Entry 1HWL (X-ray diffraction, 2.10 A resolution); this record covers chains B and C of the 4 polymer chains in the assembly.

[Chain B (and C)]
Name: Hmg-CoA reductase
From: Homo sapiens
Notes: EC 1.1.1.34; fragment: catalytic portion; chain C of this document is another copy of the same molecule, construct and numbering; everything in this record applies to it too
UniProt: P04035 (HMDH_HUMAN); numbering as in UniProt (aligned over 426-888)
Amino-acid sequence (467 residues; each row starts with the number of its first residue):
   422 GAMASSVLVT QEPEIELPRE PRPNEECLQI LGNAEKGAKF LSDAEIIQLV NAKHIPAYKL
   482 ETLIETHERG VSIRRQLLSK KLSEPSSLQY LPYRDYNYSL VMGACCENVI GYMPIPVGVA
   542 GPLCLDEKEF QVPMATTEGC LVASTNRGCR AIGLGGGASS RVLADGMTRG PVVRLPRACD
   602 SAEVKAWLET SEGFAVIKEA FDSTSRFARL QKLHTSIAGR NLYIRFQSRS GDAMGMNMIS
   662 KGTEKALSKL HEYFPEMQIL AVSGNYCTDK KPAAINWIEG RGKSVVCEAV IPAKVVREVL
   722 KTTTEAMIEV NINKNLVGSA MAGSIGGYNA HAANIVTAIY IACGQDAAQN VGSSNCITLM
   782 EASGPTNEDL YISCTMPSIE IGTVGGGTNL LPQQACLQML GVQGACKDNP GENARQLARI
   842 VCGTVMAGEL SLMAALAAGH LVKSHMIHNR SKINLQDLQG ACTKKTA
Not modelled in the structure: 422-462, 861-888
Sequence notes: insertion (422-425); engineered mutation Ile485 (Met in P04035)
Small-molecule neighbours:
  - ADP (adenosine-5'-diphosphate), molecule 1: Tyr479, Lys480, Glu528, Asn529
  - ADP, molecule 2: Ala564, Asn567, Arg568, Arg571, Lys722
  - rosuvastatin (FBI; 7-[4-(4-fluoro-phenyl)-6-isopropyl-2-(methanesulfonyl-methyl-amino)-pyrimidin-5-yl] -3,5-dihydroxy-heptanoic acid), molecule 1: Glu559, Gly560, Cys561, Leu562, Ser565, Arg568, Lys735, Ala751, His752, Asn755, Ser852, Leu853, Ala856, Leu857
  - rosuvastatin (FBI), molecule 2: Arg590, Met657, Ser661, Val683, Ser684, Asn686, Cys688, Asp690, Lys691, Lys692

[Interface between chain B and chain C]
Contacting residue pairs (50; chain B residue first):
  Ser580(B) with Cys600(C)
  Arg582(B) with Cys600(C); Ala603(C)
  Leu584(B) with Ala603(C), hydrophobic; Ile638(C), hydrophobic
  Arg595(B) with Glu782(C), salt bridge
  Arg598(B) with Glu709(C); Val711(C)
  Ala599(B) with Val707(C), hydrophobic; Glu709(C), hydrogen bond (backbone-side chain); Tyr792(C)
  Cys600(B) with Ser580(C); Arg582(C); Glu709(C), hydrogen bond (backbone-side chain)
  Ala603(B) with Leu584(C), hydrophobic
  Lys633(B) with Lys633(C)
  His635(B) with Ile699(C), hydrogen bond (side chain-backbone); Glu700(C), salt bridge
  Ile638(B) with Leu584(C), hydrophobic; Thr796(C)
  Ala639(B) with Leu780(C); Thr796(C)
  Gly640(B) with Val707(C); Ser794(C); Thr796(C), hydrogen bond (backbone-side chain)
  Arg641(B) with Glu782(C), salt bridge; Tyr792(C)
  Ala695(B) with Ala695(C), hydrophobic; Ile699(C), hydrophobic
  Ile696(B) with Ile699(C)
  Ile699(B) with His635(C), hydrogen bond (backbone-side chain); Ala695(C), hydrophobic; Ile696(C)
  Glu700(B) with His635(C), salt bridge; Glu700(C)
  Val707(B) with Ala599(C), hydrophobic; Gly640(C)
  Glu709(B) with Arg598(C); Ala599(C), hydrogen bond (side chain-backbone); Cys600(C), hydrogen bond (side chain-backbone)
  Val711(B) with Arg598(C)
  Leu780(B) with Ala639(C)
  Glu782(B) with Arg595(C), salt bridge; Arg641(C), salt bridge
  Tyr792(B) with Ala599(C); Arg641(C)
  Ser794(B) with Gly640(C)
  Thr796(B) with Ile638(C); Ala639(C); Gly640(C), hydrogen bond (side chain-backbone)
Interface residues without a listed pair, chain B (28 interface residues in all): Lys606, Tyr687
Interface residues without a listed pair, chain C (28 interface residues in all): Lys606, Tyr687

[Overview]
Chain B and chain C each contribute 28 residues to their interface, with 8 hydrogen bonds and 6 salt bridges.
Polar pairs include Arg595(B)-Glu782(C), His635(B)-Glu700(C) and Arg641(B)-Glu782(C). Ligands of chain B: ADP
and rosuvastatin.
Chain B and chain C are both Hmg-CoA reductase (Homo sapiens); the structure, Complex of the catalytic portion
of human hmg-CoA reductase with rosuvastatin (formally known as ZD4522), was determined by X-ray diffraction
(same publication as 1HW8, 1HW9, 1HWI, 1HWJ and 1HWK).
